9B9K - chains H and L of the 4 polymer chains in the assembly; structure by electron microscopy, 2.70 A resolution.

# Chain H
Protein: MINT1526A Fab Heavy Chain
Notes: antibody fragment or engineered binder
Sequence (120 residues; each row starts with the number of its first residue; a row labelled like 52A-52C holds insertion residues (52A, then the next letters in order)):
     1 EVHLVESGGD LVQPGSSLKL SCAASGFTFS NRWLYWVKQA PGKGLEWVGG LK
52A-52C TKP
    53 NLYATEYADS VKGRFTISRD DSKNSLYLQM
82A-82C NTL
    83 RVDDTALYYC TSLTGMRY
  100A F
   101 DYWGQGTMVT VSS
Cystine bridges: Cys22-Cys92

# Chain L
Protein: MINT1526A Fab Light Chain
Notes: antibody fragment or engineered binder
Sequence (112 residues; numbered 1 to 107 plus 6 insertion-coded residues; 1 number in that range is skipped by the numbering (no residue carries it; nothing is unmodelled there); the number before each row is that of its first residue; a row labelled like 52A-52D holds insertion residues (52A, then the next letters in order)):
     1 LDVLTQSPS
    11 ASASLGNSVK LTCTLSS
   27A Q
    28 HSTYTIGWYQ A
   38A G
    39 HPDKAPKYVM YLNS
52A-52D DGSH
    53 NKGDGLPDRF SGSSSGAHRY LSISNIQPED EADYFCGSSY SSGYVFGSGT KVELK
Cystine bridges: Cys23-Cys88

# How chain H and chain L interact
Pairs across the interface (25):
  Val37(H) with Phe98(L), hydrophobic
  Gly44(H) with Phe87(L)
  Leu45(H) with Pro44(L), hydrophobic; Phe87(L), hydrophobic; Phe98(L)
  Trp47(H) with Ser94(L); Gly95(L); Tyr96(L)
  Tyr91(H) with Ala43(L), hydrophobic
  Leu95(H) with Tyr96(L), hydrophobic
  Met98(H) with Tyr49(L), hydrophobic
  Arg99(H) with Ser91(L); Tyr96(L), hydrogen bond (backbone-side chain)
  Tyr100(H) with Tyr36(L); Tyr46(L), hydrophobic; Tyr49(L), hydrophobic
  Phe100A(H) with Tyr36(L), hydrogen bond (backbone-side chain); Tyr46(L); Tyr96(L), hydrophobic; Phe98(L), hydrophobic
  Trp103(H) with Pro44(L)
  Gly104(H) with Ala43(L)
  Gln105(H) with Asp41(L), hydrogen bond (side chain-backbone); Lys42(L); Ala43(L), hydrogen bond (side chain-backbone)
Other interface residues (no listed pair), chain H (15 interface residues in all): Gln39, Glu58

# Summary
Chain H and chain L form an interface of 15 and 13 residues respectively, with 4 hydrogen bonds. Polar pairs
include Arg99(H)-Tyr96(L), Phe100A(H)-Tyr36(L) and Gln105(H)-Asp41(L).
Chain H is MINT1526A Fab Heavy Chain and chain L is MINT1526A Fab Light Chain; the structure, Integrin alpha-5
beta-1 in complex with MINT1526A Fab, was determined by electron microscopy together with 9B9J and 8R38 from
the same study.
